Entry 3KMP (X-ray diffraction, 2.70 A resolution); this record covers chains B and D of the 4 polymer chains in the assembly.

== Chain B ==
Protein: SMAD1-MH1
Source organism: Mus musculus
Reference sequence: Q8CC31 (Q8CC31_MOUSE); numbering as in UniProt (aligned over 9-132)
Amino-acid sequence (124 residues; row label = number of the first residue in the row):
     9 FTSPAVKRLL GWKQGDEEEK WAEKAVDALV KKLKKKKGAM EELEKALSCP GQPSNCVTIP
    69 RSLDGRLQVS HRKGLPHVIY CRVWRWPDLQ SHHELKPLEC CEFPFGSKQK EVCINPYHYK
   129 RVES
Unresolved in the structure: 9
Metal / ion sites: Zn2+: Cys64, Cys109, Cys121, His126
From the paper describing this entry:
  - binding site for glycerol: Lys32, Ser78, His79
  - binding site for the 15-nt DNA strand (chain D): Lys40, Arg74, Gln76, Lys81, His101
  - binding site for the 15-nt DNA strand: Lys39, Leu71, Arg74, Leu75 to Val77, Ser78, Lys81, His101
  - specificity-determining residues: Asp35, Ala36 (citing earlier work)

== Chain D ==
Molecule: 15-nt DNA strand
Sequence (15 nucleotides; numbered 2 to 16; the number before each row is that of its first residue):
     2 GTATGTCTAG ACTGA

== Interface between chain B and chain D ==
Contacting residue pairs (9):
  Ser70(B) - DG11(D)  phosphate contact
  Leu71(B) - DG11(D)  hydrogen bond to the phosphate
  Leu75(B) - DA10(D)  phosphate contact
  Gln76(B) - DT9(D)  phosphate contact
  Gln76(B) - DA10(D)  hydrogen bond to the phosphate
  Val77(B) - DT9(D)  phosphate contact
  Ser78(B) - DT9(D)  hydrogen bond to the phosphate
  Lys81(B) - DA10(D)  hydrogen bond to the base
  Lys81(B) - DG11(D)  base contact
Other interface residues (no listed pair), chain B (10 interface residues in all): Ala36, Arg74, His79
Other interface residues (no listed pair), chain D (4 interface residues in all): DA12

== Summary ==
Chain B and chain D form an interface of 10 and 4 residues respectively, with 4 hydrogen bonds. Among the
polar pairs are Lys81(B)-DA10(D), Leu71(B)-DG11(D) and Gln76(B)-DA10(D). The paper reports a binding site for
the 15-nt DNA strand at Lys39(B), Leu71(B) and Arg74(B) among others; a binding site for the 15-nt DNA strand
(chain D) at Lys40(B), Arg74(B) and Gln76(B) among others.
Chain B is SMAD1-MH1 (Mus musculus) and chain D is a 15-nt DNA strand; the structure, Crystal Structure of
SMAD1-MH1/DNA complex, was determined by X-ray diffraction.
